4Q6D - chain A; structure by X-ray diffraction, 1.12 A resolution.

[Chain A]
Name: Carbonic anhydrase 2
From: Homo sapiens
Notes: EC 4.2.1.1
UniProt: P00918 (CAH2_HUMAN); the author numbering skips numbers that UniProt does not, so the offset changes along the chain: 1-125 = UniProt 1-125; 127-261 = UniProt 126-260
Sequence (260 residues; row label = number of the first residue in the row; note: 1 number in that range is skipped by the numbering (no residue carries it; nothing is unmodelled there)):
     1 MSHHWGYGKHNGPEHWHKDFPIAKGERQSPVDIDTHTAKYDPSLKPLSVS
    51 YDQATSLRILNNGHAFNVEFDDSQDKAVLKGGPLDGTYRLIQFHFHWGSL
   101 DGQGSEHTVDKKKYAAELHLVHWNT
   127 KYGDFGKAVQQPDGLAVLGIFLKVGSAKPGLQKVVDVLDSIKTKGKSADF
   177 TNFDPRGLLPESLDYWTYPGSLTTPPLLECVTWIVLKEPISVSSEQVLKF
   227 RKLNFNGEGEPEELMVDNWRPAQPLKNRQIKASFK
Unresolved in the structure: 1-3
Metal / ion sites: Zn2+: His-94, His-96, His-119 (together with WW3)
Ligand contacts:
  - bicine (BCN): Lys-149, Lys-213, Glu-214, Pro-215
  - WW3 (4-[(E)-azepan-1-yldiazenyl]benzenesulfonamide): Gln-92, His-94, His-96, Glu-106, His-119, Val-121, Phe-131, Val-135, Val-143, Ser-197, Leu-198, Thr-199, Thr-200, Pro-202, Trp-209
Curated features (UniProtKB/Swiss-Prot):
  - active site: His-64 (Proton donor/acceptor)
  - binding site (Zn(2+)): His-94, His-96, His-119
  - binding site (substrate): Thr-199, Thr-200
  - site: Tyr-7 (Fine-tunes the proton-transfer properties of H-64), Asn-62 (Fine-tunes the proton-transfer properties of H-64), Asn-67 (Fine-tunes the proton-transfer properties of H-64), Gln-92 (Involved in the binding of some activators, including histamine and L-histidine)
  - modified residue: Ser-2 (N-acetylserine), Ser-166 (Phosphoserine), Ser-173 (Phosphoserine)
From the paper describing this entry:
  - binding site for WW3: Val-121, Phe-131, Val-135, Leu-198, Thr-200, Pro-202

[Overview]
Bound to chain A: bicine and compound WW3. His-94, His-96 and His-119 form the Zn2+ site. UniProt lists
active-site residue His-64, 3 Zn2+-binding residues and substrate-binding residues Thr-199 and Thr-200. The
paper reports a binding site for WW3 at Val-121, Phe-131 and Val-135 among others.
Chain A is Carbonic anhydrase 2 (Homo sapiens); the structure, Crystal structure of human carbonic anhydrase
isozyme II with 4-[(Z)-azepan-1-yldiazenyl]benzenesulfonamide, was determined by X-ray diffraction, deposited
together with 4Q6E.
